PDB entry 5W9O | electron microscopy, 4.50 A resolution (low resolution: residue-level contacts below are approximate; hydrogen-bond / salt-bridge calls are withheld) | chains A and J of the 12 polymer chains in the assembly

# Chain A (and J)
Name: Spike glycoprotein
Source organism: Middle East respiratory syndrome-related coronavirus
Notes: engineered mutation(s): V1060P, L1061P; chain J of this document is another copy of the same molecule, construct and numbering; everything in this record applies to it too
UniProtKB: W5ZZF5 (W5ZZF5_9BETC); numbering as in UniProt (aligned over 1-1291)
Amino-acid sequence (1329 residues; each row starts with the number of its first residue):
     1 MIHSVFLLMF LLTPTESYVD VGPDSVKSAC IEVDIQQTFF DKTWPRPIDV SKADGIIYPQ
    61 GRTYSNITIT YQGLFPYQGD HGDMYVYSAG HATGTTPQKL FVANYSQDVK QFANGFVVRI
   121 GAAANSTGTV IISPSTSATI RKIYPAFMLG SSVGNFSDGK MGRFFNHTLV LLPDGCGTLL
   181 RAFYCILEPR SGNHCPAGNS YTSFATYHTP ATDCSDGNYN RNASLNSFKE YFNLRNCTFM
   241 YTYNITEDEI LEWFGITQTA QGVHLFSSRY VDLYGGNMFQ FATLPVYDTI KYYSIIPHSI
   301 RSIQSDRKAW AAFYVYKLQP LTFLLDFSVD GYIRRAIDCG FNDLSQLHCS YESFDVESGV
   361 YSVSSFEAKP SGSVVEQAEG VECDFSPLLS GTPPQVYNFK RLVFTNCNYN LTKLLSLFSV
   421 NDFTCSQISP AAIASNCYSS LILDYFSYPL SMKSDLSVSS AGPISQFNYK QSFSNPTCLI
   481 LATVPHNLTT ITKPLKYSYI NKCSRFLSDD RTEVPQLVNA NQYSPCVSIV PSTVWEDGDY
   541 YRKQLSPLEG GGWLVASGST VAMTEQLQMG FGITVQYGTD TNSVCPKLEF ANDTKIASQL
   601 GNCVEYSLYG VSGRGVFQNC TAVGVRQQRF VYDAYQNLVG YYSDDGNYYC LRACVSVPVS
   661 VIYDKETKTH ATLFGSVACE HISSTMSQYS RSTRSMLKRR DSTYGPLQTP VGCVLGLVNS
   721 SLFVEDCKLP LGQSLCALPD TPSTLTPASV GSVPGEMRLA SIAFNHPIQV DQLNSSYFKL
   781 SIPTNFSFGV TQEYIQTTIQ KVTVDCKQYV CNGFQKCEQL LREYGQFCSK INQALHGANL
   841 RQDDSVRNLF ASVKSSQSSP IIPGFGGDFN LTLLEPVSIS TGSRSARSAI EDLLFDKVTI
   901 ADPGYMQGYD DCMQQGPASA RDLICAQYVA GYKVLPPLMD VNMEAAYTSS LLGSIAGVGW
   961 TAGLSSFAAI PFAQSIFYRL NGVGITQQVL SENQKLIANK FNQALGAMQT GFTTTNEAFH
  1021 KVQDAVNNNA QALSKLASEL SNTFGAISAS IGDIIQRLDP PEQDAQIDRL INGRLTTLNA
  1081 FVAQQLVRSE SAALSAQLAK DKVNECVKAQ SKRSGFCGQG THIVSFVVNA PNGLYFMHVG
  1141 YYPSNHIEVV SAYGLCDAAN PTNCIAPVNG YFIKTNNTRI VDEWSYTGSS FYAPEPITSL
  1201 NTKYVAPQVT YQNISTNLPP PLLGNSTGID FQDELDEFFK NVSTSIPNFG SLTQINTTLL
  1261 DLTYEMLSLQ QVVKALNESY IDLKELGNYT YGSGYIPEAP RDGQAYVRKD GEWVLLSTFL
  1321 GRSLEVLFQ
Disordered / not traced: 1-752, 878-885, 1224-1329 (chain J: 1-17, 744-1329)
Construct notes: conflict Phe506 (Leu in W5ZZF5), Ala748 (Arg in W5ZZF5), Gly751 (Arg in W5ZZF5), Pro1060 (Val in W5ZZF5), Pro1061 (Leu in W5ZZF5); expression tag (1292-1329)
Cystine bridges: Cys806-Cys828, Cys811-Cys817, Cys912-Cys925, Cys1106-Cys1117, Cys1156-Cys1164
Covalently attached groups: covalent link Tyr905-Pro936

# How chain A and chain J interact
Contacting residue pairs (48):
  Val753(A) - Arg700(J)
  Pro754(A) - Thr667(J)
  Pro754(A) - Asp740(J)
  Gly755(A) - Asp740(J)
  Glu756(A) - Arg700(J)
  Glu756(A) - Tyr704(J)
  Glu756(A) - Gly716(J)
  Glu756(A) - Val718(J)
  Met757(A) - Asp664(J)
  Met757(A) - Thr669(J)
  Met757(A) - Gly716(J)
  Met757(A) - Leu717(J)
  Met757(A) - Val718(J)
  Met757(A) - Leu738(J)
  Met757(A) - Pro739(J)
  Met757(A) - Asp740(J)
  Arg758(A) - Leu717(J)
  Arg758(A) - Val718(J)
  Arg758(A) - Ser720(J)
  Arg758(A) - Ala737(J)
  Arg758(A) - Leu738(J)
  Arg758(A) - Pro739(J)
  Arg758(A) - Asp740(J)
  Arg758(A) - Thr741(J)
  Leu759(A) - Leu717(J)
  Leu759(A) - Val718(J)
  Leu759(A) - Ser720(J)
  Leu759(A) - Ser721(J)
  Leu759(A) - Cys736(J)
  Ala760(A) - Leu722(J)
  Ala760(A) - Ser734(J)
  Ala760(A) - Leu735(J)
  Ala760(A) - Cys736(J)
  Ala760(A) - Leu738(J)
  Ser761(A) - Leu722(J)
  Ser761(A) - Phe723(J)
  Ser761(A) - Val724(J)
  Ser761(A) - Ser734(J)
  Ile762(A) - Val724(J)
  Ile762(A) - Glu725(J)
  Ile762(A) - Gln733(J)
  Ile762(A) - Ser734(J)
  Ile762(A) - Leu735(J)
  Ile762(A) - Cys736(J)
  Ala763(A) - Phe723(J)
  Ala763(A) - Val724(J)
  Ala763(A) - Glu725(J)
  Asn765(A) - Glu725(J)
Other interface residues (no listed pair), chain J (26 interface residues in all): Ala671, Thr709, Asn719

# Summary
12 residues of chain A face 26 of chain J across their interface.
Chain A and chain J are both Spike glycoprotein (Middle East respiratory syndrome-related coronavirus); the
structure, MERS S ectodomain trimer in complex with variable domain of neutralizing antibody G4, was
determined by electron microscopy (same publication as 5VZR, 5W9H, 5W9I, 5W9J, 5W9K, 5W9L and 3 further
entries).
